5ZT8 - chain A; structure by X-ray diffraction, 2.00 A resolution.

[Chain A]
Molecule: Sirohydrochlorin ferrochelatase
Organism: Bacillus subtilis (strain 168)
Notes: EC 4.99.1.4
UniProt: O34632 (SIRB_BACSU); residues 1-261 here = UniProt positions 1-261
Amino-acid sequence (273 residues; numbered -11 to 261; the number before each row is that of its first residue; numbers below 1 keep their minus sign (Met-11 is residue -11)):
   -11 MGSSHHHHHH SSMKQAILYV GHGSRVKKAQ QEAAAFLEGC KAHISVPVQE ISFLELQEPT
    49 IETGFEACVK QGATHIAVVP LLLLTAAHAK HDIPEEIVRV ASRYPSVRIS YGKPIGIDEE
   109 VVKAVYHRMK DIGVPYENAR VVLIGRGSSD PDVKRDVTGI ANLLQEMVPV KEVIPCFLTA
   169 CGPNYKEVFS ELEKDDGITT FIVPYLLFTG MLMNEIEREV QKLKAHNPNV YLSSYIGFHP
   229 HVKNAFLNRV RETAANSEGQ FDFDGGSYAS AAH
Not modelled in the structure: -11 to 0, 257-261
Construct notes: expression tag (-11 to 0)
Curated features (UniProtKB/Swiss-Prot):
  - binding site (Fe cation): His10, His76

[Summary]
From UniProt: Fe cation-binding residues His10 and His76.
Chain A is Sirohydrochlorin ferrochelatase (Bacillus subtilis (strain 168)); the structure, SirB from Bacillus
subtilis, was determined by X-ray diffraction, deposited together with 5ZT7.
